PDB entry 6S2E | electron microscopy, 4.20 A resolution (low resolution: residue-level contacts below are approximate; hydrogen-bond / salt-bridge calls are withheld) | chains E and B of the 4 polymer chains in the assembly

[Chain E]
Name: Chromosome transmission fidelity protein 18
Source organism: Saccharomyces cerevisiae S288C
UniProtKB: P49956 (CTF18_YEAST); residue numbers follow UniProt; this construct covers 713-741
Amino-acid sequence (33 residues; numbered 709 to 741; the number before each row is that of its first residue):
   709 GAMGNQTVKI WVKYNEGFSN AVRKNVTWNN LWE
Unresolved in the structure: 709-714, 741
Construct notes: expression tag (709-712)
From the paper describing this entry:
  - mutagenesis - V730R/R731A/K732A: decreased binding to DNA polymerase epsilon catalytic subunit A

[Chain B]
Name: Sister chromatid cohesion protein DCC1
Source organism: Saccharomyces cerevisiae S288C
UniProtKB: P25559 (DCC1_YEAST); residue numbers follow UniProt; this construct covers 1-380
Amino-acid sequence (380 residues; each row starts with the number of its first residue):
     1 MSINLHSAPE YDPSYKLIQL TPELLDIIQD PVQNHQLRFK SLDKDKSEVV LCSHDKTWVL
    61 KQRKHSNTVL LMREFVPEQP ITFDETLLFG LSKPYMDVVG FAKTESEFET RETHGELNLN
   121 SVPIYNGELD FSDKIMKRSS TKVIGTLEEL LENSPCSALE GISKWHKIGG SVKDGVLCIL
   181 SQDFLFKALH VLLMSAMAES LDLQHLNVED THHAVGKDIE DEFNPYTREI IETVLNKFAV
   241 QEQEAENNTW RLRIPFIAQW YGIQALRKYV SGISMPIDEF LIKWKSLFPP FFPCDIDIDM
   301 LRGYHFKPTD KTVQYIAKST LPMDPKERFK VLFRLQSQWD LEDIKPLIEE LNSRGMKIDS
   361 FIMKYARRKR LGKKTVVTSR
Unresolved in the structure: 1, 243-246
From the paper describing this entry:
  - mutagenesis - K364A/R367A/R380A: decreased binding to DNA polymerase epsilon catalytic subunit A

[Interface between chain E and chain B]
Pairs across the interface (29; chain E residue first):
  N723(E) with S66(B)
  F726(E) with N67(B)
  S727(E) with S66(B)
  N728(E) with R63(B); K64(B)
  A729(E) with R63(B); K64(B)
  R731(E) with K61(B); Q62(B); R63(B); E109(B); R111(B)
  K732(E) with K61(B); Q62(B); K64(B)
  N733(E) with E48(B); K61(B); Q62(B)
  V734(E) with S47(B); E48(B); V49(B); L60(B); Q62(B)
  T735(E) with V49(B)
  W736(E) with K44(B); V49(B)
  N737(E) with K44(B)
  N738(E) with K16(B)
  L739(E) with F108(B)
Interface residues without a listed pair, chain E (15 interface residues in all): V730
Interface residues without a listed pair, chain B (20 interface residues in all): F39, S41, D43, D45, H65

[Summary]
15 residues of chain E and 20 residues of chain B are in contact. The paper reports that V730R/R731A/K732A of
chain E reduce binding to DNA polymerase epsilon catalytic subunit A; K364A/R367A/R380A of chain B reduce
binding to DNA polymerase epsilon catalytic subunit A.
Chain E is Chromosome transmission fidelity protein 18 and chain B is Sister chromatid cohesion protein DCC1,
both from Saccharomyces cerevisiae S288C; the structure, Cryo-EM structure of Ctf18-1-8 in complex with the
catalytic domain of DNA polymerase epsilon, was determined by electron microscopy together with 6S1C and 6S2F
from the same study.
